PDB entry 8WIW | electron microscopy, 5.60 A resolution (low resolution: residue-level contacts below are approximate; hydrogen-bond / salt-bridge calls are withheld) | chains S and Z of the 238 polymer chains in the assembly

Chain S:
Molecule: Flagellar motor switch protein FliM
Source organism: Salmonella enterica subsp. enterica serovar Typhimurium str. LT2
Reference sequence: P26418 (FLIM_SALTY); numbering as in UniProt (aligned over 1-334)
Amino-acid sequence (334 residues; each row starts with the number of its first residue):
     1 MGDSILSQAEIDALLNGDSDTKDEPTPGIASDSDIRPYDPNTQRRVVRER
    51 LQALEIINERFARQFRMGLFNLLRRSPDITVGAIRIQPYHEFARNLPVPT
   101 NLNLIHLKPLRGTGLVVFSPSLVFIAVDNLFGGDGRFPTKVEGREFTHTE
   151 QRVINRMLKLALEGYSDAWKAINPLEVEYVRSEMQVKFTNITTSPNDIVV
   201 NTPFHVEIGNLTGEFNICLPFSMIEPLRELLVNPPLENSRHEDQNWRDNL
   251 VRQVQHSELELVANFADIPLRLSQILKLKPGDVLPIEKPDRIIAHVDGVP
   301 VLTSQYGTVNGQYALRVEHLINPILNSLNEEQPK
Unresolved in the structure: 1-4, 17-33, 323-334
UniProt features mapped onto this chain:
  - mutagenesis: Asn-155 (N155E: Altered motor bias with clockwise rotation, partially suppresses a yhjH disruption), Leu-160 (L160D: Altered motor bias with clockwise rotation, partially suppresses a yhjH disruption)

Chain Z:
Molecule: Flagellar motor switch protein FliG
Source organism: Salmonella enterica subsp. enterica serovar Typhimurium str. LT2
Reference sequence: P0A1J9 (FLIG_SALTY); numbering as in UniProt (aligned over 1-331)
Amino-acid sequence (331 residues; each row starts with the number of its first residue):
     1 MSNLSGTDKSVILLMTIGEDRAAEVFKHLSTREVQALSTAMANVRQISNK
    51 QLTDVLSEFEQEAEQFAALNINANEYLRSVLVKALGEERASSLLEDILET
   101 RDTTSGIETLNFMEPQSAADLIRDEHPQIIATILVHLKRSQAADILALFD
   151 ERLRHDVMLRIATFGGVQPAALAELTEVLNGLLDGQNLKRSKMGGVRTAA
   201 EIINLMKTQQEEAVITAVREFDGELAQKIIDEMFLFENLVDVDDRSIQRL
   251 LQEVDSESLLIALKGAEPPLREKFLRNMSQRAADILRDDLANRGPVRLSQ
   301 VENEQKAILLIVRRLAETGEMVIGSGEDTYV
Unresolved in the structure: 1-3, 86-95, 324-331
UniProt features mapped onto this chain:
  - motif: Glu-125 to Gln-128 (Part of the EHPQR-motif)
  - site: Arg-160 (Part of the EHPQR-motif)
From the paper describing this entry:
  - conformationally variable residues (domain motion): Arg-281, Asp-288, Asp-289

How chain S and chain Z interact:
Pairs across the interface - 40 pairs, chain S then chain Z:
  Leu-72(S) / Gln-168(Z)
  Arg-74(S) / Gln-168(Z)
  Phe-124(S) / His-126(Z)
  Val-127(S) / His-126(Z)
  Val-127(S) / Ile-129(Z)
  Asp-128(S) / Gln-128(Z)
  Asp-128(S) / Arg-160(Z)
  Leu-130(S) / Val-167(Z)
  Leu-130(S) / Ala-171(Z)
  Phe-131(S) / Gln-128(Z)
  Phe-131(S) / Thr-132(Z)
  Phe-131(S) / Val-167(Z)
  Phe-131(S) / Ala-171(Z)
  Phe-131(S) / Leu-175(Z)
  Gly-132(S) / Gln-128(Z)
  Gly-132(S) / Gly-165(Z)
  Gly-132(S) / Gly-166(Z)
  Gly-132(S) / Val-167(Z)
  Gly-133(S) / Gln-128(Z)
  Asp-134(S) / Thr-163(Z)
  Arg-136(S) / Thr-163(Z)
  Phe-137(S) / Asp-156(Z)
  Phe-137(S) / Leu-159(Z)
  Phe-137(S) / Arg-160(Z)
  Phe-137(S) / Thr-163(Z)
  Thr-139(S) / His-126(Z)
  Thr-139(S) / Arg-160(Z)
  Lys-140(S) / Arg-152(Z)
  Arg-144(S) / Asp-124(Z)
  Arg-144(S) / His-126(Z)
  Thr-147(S) / Asp-124(Z)
  Thr-147(S) / Glu-125(Z)
  His-148(S) / Val-178(Z)
  Thr-149(S) / Leu-175(Z)
  Thr-149(S) / Val-178(Z)
  Glu-150(S) / His-126(Z)
  Arg-152(S) / Glu-174(Z)
  Arg-152(S) / Glu-177(Z)
  Arg-152(S) / Val-178(Z)
  Arg-156(S) / Glu-174(Z)
Also at the interface, not in a pair above, chain S (23 interface residues in all): Leu-73, Pro-138
Also at the interface, not in a pair above, chain Z (24 interface residues in all): Pro-127, Phe-164, Ala-170, Leu-182

Summary:
The interface between chain S and chain Z involves 23 residues on one side and 24 on the other. UniProt lists
2 mutagenesis sites on chain S. The paper reports conformational variability at Arg-281(Z), Asp-288(Z) and
Asp-289(Z).
Chain S is Flagellar motor switch protein FliM and chain Z is Flagellar motor switch protein FliG, both from
Salmonella enterica subsp. enterica serovar Typhimurium str. LT2; the structure, Cryo-EM structure of the
flagellar C ring in the CW state, was determined by electron microscopy (same publication as 8WHT, 8WK3, 8WK4,
8WKI, 8WKK, 8WKQ and 11 further entries).
